PDB entry 6YMV | electron microscopy, 3.10 A resolution | chains A and T of the 4 polymer chains in the assembly

[Chain A]
Protein: DNA-directed RNA polymerase, mitochondrial
Source organism: Saccharomyces cerevisiae (strain ATCC 204508 / S288c)
Notes: EC 2.7.7.6
UniProt: P13433 (RPOM_YEAST); numbering as in UniProt (aligned over 100-1351)
Amino-acid sequence (1262 residues; each row starts with the number of its first residue):
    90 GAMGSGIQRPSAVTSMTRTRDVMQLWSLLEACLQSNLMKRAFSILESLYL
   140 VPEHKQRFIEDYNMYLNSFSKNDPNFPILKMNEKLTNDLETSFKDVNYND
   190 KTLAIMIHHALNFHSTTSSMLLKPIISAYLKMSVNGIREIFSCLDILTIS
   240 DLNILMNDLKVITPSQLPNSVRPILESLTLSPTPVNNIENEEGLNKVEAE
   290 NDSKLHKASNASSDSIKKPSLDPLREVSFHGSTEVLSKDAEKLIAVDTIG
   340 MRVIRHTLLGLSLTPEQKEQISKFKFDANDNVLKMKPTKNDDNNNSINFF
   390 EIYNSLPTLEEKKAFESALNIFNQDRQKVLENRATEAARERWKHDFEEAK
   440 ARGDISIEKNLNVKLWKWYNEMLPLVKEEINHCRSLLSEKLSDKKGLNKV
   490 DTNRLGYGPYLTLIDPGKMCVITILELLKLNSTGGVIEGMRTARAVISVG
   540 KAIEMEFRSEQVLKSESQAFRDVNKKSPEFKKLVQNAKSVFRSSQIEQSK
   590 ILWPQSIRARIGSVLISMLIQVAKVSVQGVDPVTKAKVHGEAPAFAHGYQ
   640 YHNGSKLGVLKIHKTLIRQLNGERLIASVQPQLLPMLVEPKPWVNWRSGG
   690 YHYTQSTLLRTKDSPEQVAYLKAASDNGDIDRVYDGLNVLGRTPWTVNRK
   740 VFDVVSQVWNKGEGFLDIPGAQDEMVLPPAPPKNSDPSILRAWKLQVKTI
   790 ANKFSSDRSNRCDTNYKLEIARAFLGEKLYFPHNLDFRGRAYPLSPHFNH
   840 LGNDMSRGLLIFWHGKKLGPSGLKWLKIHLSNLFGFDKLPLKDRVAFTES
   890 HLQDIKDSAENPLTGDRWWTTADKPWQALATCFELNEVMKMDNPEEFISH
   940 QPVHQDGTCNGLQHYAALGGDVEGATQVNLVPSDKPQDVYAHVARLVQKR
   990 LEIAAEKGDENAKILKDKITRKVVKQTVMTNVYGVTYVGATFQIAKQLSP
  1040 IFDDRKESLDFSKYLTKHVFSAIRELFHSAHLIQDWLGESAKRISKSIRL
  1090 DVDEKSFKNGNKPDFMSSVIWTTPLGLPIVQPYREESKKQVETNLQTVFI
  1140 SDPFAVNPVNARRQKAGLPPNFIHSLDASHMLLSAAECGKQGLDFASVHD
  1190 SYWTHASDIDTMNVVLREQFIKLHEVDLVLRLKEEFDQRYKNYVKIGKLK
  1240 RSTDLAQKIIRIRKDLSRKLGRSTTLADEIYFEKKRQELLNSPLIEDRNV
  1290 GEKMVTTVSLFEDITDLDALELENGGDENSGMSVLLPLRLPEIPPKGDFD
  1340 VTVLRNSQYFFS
Not modelled in the structure: 90-385, 559-588, 1024-1049, 1281-1300, 1315-1317
Sequence notes: expression tag (90-99)
From the paper describing this entry:
  - binding site for DNA (33-MER) template (chain T): Lys1127, Gln1129, Gln1135, Thr1136, Phe1138

[Chain T]
Molecule: DNA (33-MER) template
Sequence (33 nucleotides; each row starts with the number of its first residue):
     9 GCATTATCTACCGACAATATCAATACTTATTCG
Not modelled in the structure: 9-12, 40-41

[How chain A and chain T interact]
Contacting residue pairs - 23 pairs, chain A then chain T:
  Arg530(A) with DA25(T), salt bridge to the phosphate
  Tyr638(A) with DA27(T), hydrogen bond to the phosphate
  Asn642(A) with DC23(T), base contact
  Ser644(A) with DC23(T), sugar contact; DA24(T), hydrogen bond to the phosphate; DA25(T), base contact
  Lys645(A) with DA25(T), hydrogen bond to the base; DT26(T), base contact; DA27(T), sugar contact
  Leu646(A) with DA25(T), phosphate contact; DT26(T), sugar contact
  Gly647(A) with DT26(T), hydrogen bond to the phosphate
  Lys1127(A) with DA25(T), salt bridge to the phosphate
  Gln1129(A) with DT26(T), base contact; DA27(T), base contact
  Gln1135(A) with DT26(T), hydrogen bond to the phosphate; DA27(T), phosphate contact
  Thr1136(A) with DT26(T), sugar contact; DA27(T), hydrogen bond to the phosphate
  Val1137(A) with DT26(T), phosphate contact
  Phe1138(A) with DA25(T), sugar contact; DT26(T), hydrogen bond to the phosphate
  Arg1151(A) with DG21(T), hydrogen bond to the base
Other interface residues (no listed pair), chain A (16 interface residues in all): His641, Gly643
Other interface residues (no listed pair), chain T (8 interface residues in all): DA22, DT28

[In short]
16 residues of chain A face 8 of chain T across their interface; the contacts include 8 hydrogen bonds and 2
salt bridges. Polar contacts include Lys645(A)-DA25(T), Arg1151(A)-DG21(T) and Tyr638(A)-DA27(T). The paper
reports a binding site for DNA (33-MER) template (chain T) at Lys1127(A), Gln1129(A) and Gln1135(A) among
others.
Here chain A is DNA-directed RNA polymerase, mitochondrial (Saccharomyces cerevisiae (strain ATCC 204508 /
S288c)) and chain T is DNA (33-MER) template. Entry 6YMV (Cryo-EM structure of yeast mitochondrial RNA
polymerase partially-melted transcription initiation complex (PmIC)) was determined by electron microscopy,
deposited together with 6YMW.
